1XD4 - chain A; structure by X-ray diffraction, 3.64 A resolution.

# Chain A
Protein: Son of sevenless protein homolog 1
Source organism: Homo sapiens
UniProtKB: Q07889 (SOS1_HUMAN); residue numbers follow UniProt; this construct covers 198-1049
Sequence (852 residues; each row starts with the number of its first residue):
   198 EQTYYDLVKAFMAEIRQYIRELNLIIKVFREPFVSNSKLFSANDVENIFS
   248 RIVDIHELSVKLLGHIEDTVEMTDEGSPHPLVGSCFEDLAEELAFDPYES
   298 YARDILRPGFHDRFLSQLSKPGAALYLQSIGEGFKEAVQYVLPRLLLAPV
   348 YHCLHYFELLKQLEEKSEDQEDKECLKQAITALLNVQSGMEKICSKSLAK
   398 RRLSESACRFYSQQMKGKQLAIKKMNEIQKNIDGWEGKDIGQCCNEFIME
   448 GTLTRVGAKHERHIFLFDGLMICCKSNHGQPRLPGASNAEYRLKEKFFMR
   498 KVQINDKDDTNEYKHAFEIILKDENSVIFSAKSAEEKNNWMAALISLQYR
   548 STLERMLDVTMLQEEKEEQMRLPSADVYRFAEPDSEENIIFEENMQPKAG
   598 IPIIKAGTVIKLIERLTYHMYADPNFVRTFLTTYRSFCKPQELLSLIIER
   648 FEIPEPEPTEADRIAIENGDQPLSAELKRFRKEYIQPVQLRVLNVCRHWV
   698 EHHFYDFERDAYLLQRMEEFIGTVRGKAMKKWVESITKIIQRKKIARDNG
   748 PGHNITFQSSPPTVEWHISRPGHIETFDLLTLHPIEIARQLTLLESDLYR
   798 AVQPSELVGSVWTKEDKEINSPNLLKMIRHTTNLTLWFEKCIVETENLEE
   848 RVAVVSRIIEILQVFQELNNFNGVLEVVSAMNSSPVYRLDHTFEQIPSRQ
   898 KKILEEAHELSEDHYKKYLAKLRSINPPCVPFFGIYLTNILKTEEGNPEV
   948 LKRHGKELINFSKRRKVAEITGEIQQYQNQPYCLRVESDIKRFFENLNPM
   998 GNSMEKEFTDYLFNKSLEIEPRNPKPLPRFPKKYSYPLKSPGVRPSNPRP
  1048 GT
Unresolved in the structure: 405-417, 591-596, 744-749, 1047-1049
From the paper describing this entry:
  - mutagenesis - E268A/M269A/D271A: increased catalytic activity
  - mutagenesis - L687E/R688A, W729E: decreased signaling (ERK2 kinase activity)
  - mutagenesis - L687E/R688A, W729E: decreased catalytic activity on Ras GTP

# Overview
From the paper: L687E/R688A and W729E reduce signaling (ERK2 kinase activity); L687E/R688A and W729E reduce
catalytic activity on Ras GTP.
Chain A is Son of sevenless protein homolog 1 (Homo sapiens); the structure, Crystal structure of the
DH-PH-cat module of Son of Sevenless (SOS), was determined by X-ray diffraction (same publication as 1XD2 and
1XDV).
